Entry 8WHT (electron microscopy, 2.75 A resolution); this record covers chains A and D of the 52 polymer chains in the assembly.

== Chain A (and D) ==
Name: Flagellar L-ring protein
From: Salmonella enterica subsp. enterica serovar Typhimurium str. LT2
Notes: chain D of this document is another copy of the same molecule, construct and numbering; everything in this record applies to it too
UniProtKB: P0A1N8 (FLGH_SALTY); residue numbers follow UniProt; this construct covers 1-232
Chain sequence (232 residues; row label = number of the first residue in the row):
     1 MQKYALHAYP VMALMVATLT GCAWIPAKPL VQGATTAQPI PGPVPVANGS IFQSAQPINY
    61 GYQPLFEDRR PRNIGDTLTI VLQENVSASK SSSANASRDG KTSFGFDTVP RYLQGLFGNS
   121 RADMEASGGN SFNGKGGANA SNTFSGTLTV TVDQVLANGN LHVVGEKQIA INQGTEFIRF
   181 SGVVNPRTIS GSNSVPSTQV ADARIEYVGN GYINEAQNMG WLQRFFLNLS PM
Disordered / not traced: 1-21
UniProt features mapped onto this chain:
  - lipidation: Cys22 (N-palmitoyl cysteine)

== How chain A and chain D interact ==
Residue-residue contacts (17):
  Ser92(A) - Asn172(D)
  Ser93(A) - Asn172(D)  hydrogen bond (backbone-side chain)
  Ala94(A) - Tyr212(D)
  Asn95(A) - Ile213(D)
  Ala96(A) - Tyr212(D)  hydrophobic
  Ala96(A) - Ala216(D)  hydrophobic
  Ser97(A) - Ala216(D)
  Arg98(A) - Glu215(D)
  Arg98(A) - Ala216(D)
  Arg98(A) - Asn218(D)  hydrogen bond (side chain-backbone)
  Gly100(A) - Gln223(D)
  Lys101(A) - Gln223(D)
  Thr102(A) - Gln223(D)
  Phe104(A) - Pro231(D)  hydrophobic
  Phe104(A) - Met232(D)  hydrophobic
  Met124(A) - Phe226(D)  hydrophobic
  Phe132(A) - Tyr212(D)
Also at the interface, not in a pair above, chain A (14 interface residues in all): Phe117
Also at the interface, not in a pair above, chain D (14 interface residues in all): Gln173, Met219, Gly220, Ser230

== Summary ==
The chain A/chain D interface involves 14 residues from each chain; the contacts include 2 hydrogen bonds.
Among the polar pairs are Ser93(A)-Asn172(D) and Arg98(A)-Asn218(D).
Both chains are Flagellar L-ring protein (Salmonella enterica subsp. enterica serovar Typhimurium str. LT2).
Entry 8WHT (Cryo-EM structure of the LP ring within the flagellar motor-hook complex in the CW state) was
determined by electron microscopy, deposited together with 8WIW, 8WK3, 8WK4, 8WKI, 8WKK, 8WKQ and 11 further
entries.
